7WMG - chains A and B; structure by X-ray diffraction, 2.93 A resolution.

== Chain A ==
Protein: Isoform Beta-2 of Thyroid hormone receptor beta
Organism: Homo sapiens
Reference sequence: P10828 (THB_HUMAN), isoform P10828-2; residues 202-461 here correspond to UniProt positions 217-476 (UniProt number = residue number + 15)
Chain sequence (260 residues; row label = number of the first residue in the row):
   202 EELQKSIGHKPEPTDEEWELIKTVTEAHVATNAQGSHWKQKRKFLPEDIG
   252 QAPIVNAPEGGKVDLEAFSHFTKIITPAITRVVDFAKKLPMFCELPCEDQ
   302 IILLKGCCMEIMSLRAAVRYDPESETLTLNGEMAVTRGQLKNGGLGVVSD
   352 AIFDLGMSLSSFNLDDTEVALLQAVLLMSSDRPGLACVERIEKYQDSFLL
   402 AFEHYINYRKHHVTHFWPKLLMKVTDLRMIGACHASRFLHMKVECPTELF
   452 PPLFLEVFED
Unresolved in the structure: 202-210, 236, 239, 247-264, 438, 444-446, 460-461
Small-molecule neighbours: 9IF (2-[[1-methoxy-4-oxidanyl-7-(4-phenoxyphenoxy)isoquinolin-3-yl]carbonylamino]ethanoic acid): Asn233, Phe272, Thr273, Ile275, Ile276, Ala279, Arg282, Met310, Met313, Ser314, Arg316, Ala317, Arg320, Thr329, Leu330, Asn331, Gly344, Gly345, Leu346, Val349, Ile353, Ile431, Cys434, His435, Ser437, Phe439, Phe455

== Chain B ==
Protein: Nuclear receptor coactivator 2
Organism: Homo sapiens
Reference sequence: Q15596 (NCOA2_HUMAN); numbering as in UniProt (aligned over 741-751)
Chain sequence (11 residues; each row starts with the number of its first residue):
   741 ENALLRYLLDK

== Chain A / chain B interface ==
Contacting residue pairs - 19 pairs, chain A then chain B:
  Val284(A) with Leu749(B), hydrophobic
  Lys288(A) with Leu748(B), hydrogen bond (side chain-backbone); Leu749(B), hydrogen bond (side chain-backbone); Lys751(B)
  Phe293(A) with Leu749(B), hydrophobic
  Cys298(A) with Asp750(B)
  Glu299(A) with Arg746(B), salt bridge
  Gln301(A) with Leu749(B)
  Ile302(A) with Asn742(B); Arg746(B); Leu749(B), hydrophobic
  Leu305(A) with Leu749(B), hydrophobic
  Lys306(A) with Asn742(B), hydrogen bond
  Leu454(A) with Leu744(B), hydrophobic; Leu748(B), hydrophobic
  Glu457(A) with Asn742(B); Ala743(B), hydrogen bond (side chain-backbone); Leu744(B), hydrogen bond (side chain-backbone); Leu745(B), hydrogen bond (side chain-backbone)
Interface residues without a listed pair, chain A (13 interface residues in all): Pro453, Val458
Interface residues without a listed pair, chain B (10 interface residues in all): Glu741

== Summary ==
13 residues of chain A face 10 of chain B across their interface; the contacts include 6 hydrogen bonds and 1
salt bridge. Polar pairs include Glu299(A)-Arg746(B), Lys288(A)-Leu748(B) and Lys288(A)-Leu749(B). Chain A
binds compound 9IF.
Chain A is Isoform Beta-2 of Thyroid hormone receptor beta and chain B is Nuclear receptor coactivator 2, both
from Homo sapiens; the structure, A novel chemical derivative(52) of THRB agonist, was determined by X-ray
diffraction, deposited together with 7WLX, 7WMH, 7WMJ, 7WML, 7WMN and 7WMO.
